PDB entry 5NE3 | X-ray diffraction, 1.35 A resolution | chain A

[Chain A]
Name: Beta-lactamase
Organism: Stenotrophomonas maltophilia K279a
Notes: EC 3.5.2.6
UniProtKB: B2FRP5 (B2FRP5_STRMK); residues 14-289 here correspond to UniProt positions 28-303 (UniProt number = residue number + 14)
Chain sequence (278 residues; row label = number of the first residue in the row):
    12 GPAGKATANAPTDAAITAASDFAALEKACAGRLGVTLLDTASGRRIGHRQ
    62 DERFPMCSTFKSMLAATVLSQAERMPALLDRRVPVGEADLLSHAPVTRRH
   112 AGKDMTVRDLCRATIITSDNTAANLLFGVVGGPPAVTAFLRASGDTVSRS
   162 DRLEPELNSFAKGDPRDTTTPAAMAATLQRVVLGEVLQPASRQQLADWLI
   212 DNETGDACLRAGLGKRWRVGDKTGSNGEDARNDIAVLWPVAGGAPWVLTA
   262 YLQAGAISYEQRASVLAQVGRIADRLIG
Unresolved in the structure: 12-20
Construct notes: expression tag (12-13)
Covalently attached groups: NXL104, bound form (NXL) linked to Ser-69
Ligand contacts: NXL104, bound form (NXL; (2S,5R)-1-formyl-5-[(sulfooxy)amino]piperidine-2-carboxamide): Cys-68, Lys-72, His-104, Ser-129, Asn-131, Glu-165, Asn-169, Thr-215, Lys-233, Thr-234, Gly-235, Ser-236

[In short]
NXL104, bound form is covalently linked to Ser-69.
Chain A is Beta-lactamase (Stenotrophomonas maltophilia K279a); the structure, L2 class A
serine-beta-lactamase complexed with avibactam, was determined by X-ray diffraction together with 5NE1 and
5NE2 from the same study.
